Entry 6NYJ (electron microscopy, 3.20 A resolution); this record covers chains A and B of the 12 polymer chains in the assembly.

# Chain A (and B)
Molecule: Vacuolating cytotoxin autotransporter
From: Helicobacter pylori
Notes: chain B of this document is another copy of the same molecule, construct and numbering; everything in this record applies to it too
UniProtKB: Q48245 (VACA2_HELPX); residues 1-821 here correspond to UniProt positions 34-854 (UniProt number = residue number + 33)
Chain sequence (821 residues; each row starts with the number of its first residue):
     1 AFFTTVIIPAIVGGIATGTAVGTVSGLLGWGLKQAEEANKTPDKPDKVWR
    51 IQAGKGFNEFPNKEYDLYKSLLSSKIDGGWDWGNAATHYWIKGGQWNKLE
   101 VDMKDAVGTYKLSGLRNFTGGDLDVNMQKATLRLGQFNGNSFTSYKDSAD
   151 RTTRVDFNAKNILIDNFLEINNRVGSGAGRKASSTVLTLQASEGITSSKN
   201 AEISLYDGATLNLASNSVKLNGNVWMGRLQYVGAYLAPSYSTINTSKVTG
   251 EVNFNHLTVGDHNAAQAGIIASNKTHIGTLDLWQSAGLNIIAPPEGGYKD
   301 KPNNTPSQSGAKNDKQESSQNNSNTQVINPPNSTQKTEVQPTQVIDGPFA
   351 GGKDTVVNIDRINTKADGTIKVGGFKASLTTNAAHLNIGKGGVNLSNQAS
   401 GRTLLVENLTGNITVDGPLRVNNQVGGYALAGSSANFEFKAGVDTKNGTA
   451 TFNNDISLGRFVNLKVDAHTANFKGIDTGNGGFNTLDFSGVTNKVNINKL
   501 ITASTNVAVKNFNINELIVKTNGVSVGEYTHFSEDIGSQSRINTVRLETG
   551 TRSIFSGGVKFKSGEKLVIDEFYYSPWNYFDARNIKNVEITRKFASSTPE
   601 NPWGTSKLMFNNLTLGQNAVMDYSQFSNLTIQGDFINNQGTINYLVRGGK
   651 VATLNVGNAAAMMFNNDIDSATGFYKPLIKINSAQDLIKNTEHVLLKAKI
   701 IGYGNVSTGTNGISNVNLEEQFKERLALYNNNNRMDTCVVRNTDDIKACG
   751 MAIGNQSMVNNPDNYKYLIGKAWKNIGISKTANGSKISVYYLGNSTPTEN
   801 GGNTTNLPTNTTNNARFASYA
Disordered / not traced: 1-26, 300-334, 812-821
Cystine bridges: C738-C749
Reported in the primary citation:
  - self-association interface (contacts with another copy of this molecule); pairs are residue here / residue on that copy: W82-W82 (hydrophobic contact), V232, G233

# How chain A and chain B interact
Pairs across the interface (42; chain A residue first):
  K44(A) - T337(B)
  P45(A) - T337(B)
  D46(A) - Q335(B)
  K47(A) - E338(B)  salt bridge
  K47(A) - Q340(B)
  V48(A) - E338(B)  hydrogen bond (backbone-backbone)
  V48(A) - Q340(B)  hydrogen bond (backbone-backbone)
  W49(A) - Q340(B)
  R50(A) - V339(B)
  R50(A) - Q340(B)  hydrogen bond (side chain-backbone)
  R50(A) - P341(B)
  R50(A) - T342(B)  hydrogen bond
  R50(A) - Q343(B)  hydrogen bond (backbone-backbone)
  I51(A) - Q343(B)
  I51(A) - I345(B)  hydrophobic
  Q52(A) - T342(B)
  Q52(A) - Q343(B)  hydrogen bond (backbone-backbone)
  Q52(A) - V344(B)
  Q52(A) - I345(B)  hydrogen bond (backbone-backbone)
  A53(A) - I345(B)
  G54(A) - I345(B)  hydrogen bond (backbone-backbone)
  G54(A) - D346(B)
  K55(A) - Y298(B)
  K55(A) - D346(B)  hydrogen bond (backbone-side chain)
  K55(A) - G347(B)  hydrogen bond (backbone-backbone)
  G56(A) - G347(B)
  G56(A) - P348(B)
  G56(A) - F349(B)
  F57(A) - G347(B)
  E59(A) - F349(B)
  E59(A) - A350(B)  hydrogen bond (side chain-backbone)
  F60(A) - P348(B)
  F60(A) - T410(B)
  F60(A) - D444(B)
  K63(A) - D444(B)
  K69(A) - L32(B)
  S70(A) - L32(B)
  L71(A) - I345(B)  hydrophobic
  S73(A) - L28(B)
  S73(A) - L32(B)
  S74(A) - Q343(B)  hydrogen bond
  K75(A) - Q343(B)  hydrogen bond
Interface residues without a listed pair, chain B (24 interface residues in all): E36, P294, K336, T445

# In short
The interface between chain A and chain B involves 23 residues on one side and 24 on the other; the contacts
include 13 hydrogen bonds and 1 salt bridge. Among the polar pairs are K47(A)-E338(B), R50(A)-Q340(B) and
R50(A)-T342(B). The paper reports a self-association interface involving W82(A), V232(A) and G233(A).
Chain A and chain B are both Vacuolating cytotoxin autotransporter (Helicobacter pylori); the structure,
Helicobacter pylori Vacuolating Cytotoxin A Oligomeric Assembly 2b (OA-2b), was determined by electron
microscopy together with 6NYF, 6NYG, 6NYL, 6NYM and 6NYN from the same study.
